Entry 7UO1 (electron microscopy, 3.20 A resolution); this record covers chains B and A of the 3 polymer chains in the assembly.

== Chain B ==
Molecule: E.coli RNase P RNA
From: Escherichia coli
Sequence (373 nucleotides; each row starts with the number of its first residue):
     1 GAAGCUGACCAGACAGUCGCCGCUUCGUCGUCGUCCUCUUCGGGGGAGAC
    51 GGGCGGAGGGGAGGAAAGUCCGGGCUCCAUAGGGCAGGGUGCCAGGUAAC
   101 GCCUGGGGGGGAAACCCACGACCAGUGCAACAGAGAGCAAACCGCCGAUG
   151 GCCCGCGCAAGCGGGAUCAGGUAAGGGUGAAAGGGUGCGGUAAGAGCGCA
   201 CCGCGCGGCUGGUAACAGUCCGUGGCACGGUAAACUCCACCCGGAGCAAG
   251 GCCAAAUAGGGGUUCAUAAGGUACGGCCCGUACUGAACCCGGGUAGGCUG
   301 CUUGAGCCAGUGAGCGAUUGCUGGCCUAGAUGAAUGACUGUCCACGACAG
   351 AACCCGGCUUAUCGGUCAGUUUC
Ion coordination: Ca2+ site 1: A67, G350, A351, A352 (shared with 2 residues of chain C); Ca2+ site 2 near C122 (its only coordinating residue here); Ca2+ site 3 near C123 (its only coordinating residue here); Ca2+ site 4 near G176 (its only coordinating residue here); Ca2+ site 5 near C197 (its only coordinating residue here); Ca2+ site 6: G250 (shared with 1 residue of chain C); Ca2+ site 7: C301, A330
What the authors report for this chain:
  - Ca2+ coordination: A67
  - contacts within the chain: A118-A233 (pi stacking), A258-G291

== Chain A ==
Molecule: Ribonuclease P protein component
From: Escherichia coli
Notes: EC 3.1.26.5
Reference sequence: C3SLK7 (C3SLK7_ECOLX); residues 1-112 here correspond to UniProt positions 3-114 (UniProt number = residue number + 2)
Amino-acid sequence (112 residues; each row starts with the number of its first residue):
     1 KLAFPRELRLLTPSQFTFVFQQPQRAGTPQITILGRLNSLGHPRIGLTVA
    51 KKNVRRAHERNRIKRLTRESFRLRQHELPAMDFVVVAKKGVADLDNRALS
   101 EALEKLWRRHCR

== Chain B / chain A interface ==
Contacting residue pairs (42; chain B residue first):
  G19(B) with Arg72(A), salt bridge to the phosphate
  C20(B) with Leu2(A), phosphate contact; Ala3(A), phosphate contact; Phe4(A), hydrogen bond to the phosphate; Arg72(A), salt bridge to the phosphate
  C21(B) with Ala3(A), phosphate contact; Phe4(A), phosphate contact; Arg9(A), salt bridge to the phosphate
  G52(B) with Phe4(A), base contact; Pro5(A), base contact; Arg6(A), hydrogen bond to the base; Glu7(A), hydrogen bond to the base
  C54(B) with Leu2(A), phosphate contact
  G55(B) with Lys1(A), phosphate contact; Leu2(A), phosphate contact
  G56(B) with Lys1(A), hydrogen bond to the phosphate
  A295(B) with Thr12(A), sugar contact; Pro13(A), base contact
  G332(B) with Arg6(A), salt bridge to the phosphate; Leu10(A), sugar contact; Leu11(A), hydrogen bond to the base; Pro13(A), base contact; Phe16(A), base contact
  A333(B) with Arg9(A), salt bridge to the phosphate; Leu47(A), phosphate contact; Lys64(A), hydrogen bond to the base; Arg68(A), hydrogen bond to the phosphate
  A334(B) with Asn61(A), phosphate contact; Arg65(A), sugar contact; Arg68(A), salt bridge to the phosphate
  U335(B) with Arg65(A), hydrogen bond to the sugar
  G336(B) with Glu69(A), sugar contact
  A337(B) with Glu69(A), base contact; Asn96(A), hydrogen bond to the phosphate
  C348(B) with Arg56(A), salt bridge to the phosphate
  A349(B) with Arg56(A), salt bridge to the phosphate; His58(A), salt bridge to the phosphate
  G350(B) with Arg56(A), phosphate contact; Ala57(A), hydrogen bond to the phosphate; His58(A), hydrogen bond to the phosphate; Arg65(A), hydrogen bond to the base
  A351(B) with Ala57(A), phosphate contact
Interface residues without a listed pair, chain B (19 interface residues in all): U331
Interface residues without a listed pair, chain A (26 interface residues in all): Arg55, Arg62

== Summary ==
The interface between chain B and chain A involves 19 residues on one side and 26 on the other; the contacts
include 12 hydrogen bonds and 9 salt bridges. Among the polar pairs are G52(B)-Arg6(A), G52(B)-Glu7(A) and
G332(B)-Leu11(A). The paper reports Ca2+ coordination by A67(B); contacts within the chain involving A118(B),
A233(B) and G291(B) among others.
Chain B is E.coli RNase P RNA and chain A is Ribonuclease P protein component, both from Escherichia coli; the
structure, E.coli RNaseP Holoenzyme with Mg2+, was determined by electron microscopy, deposited together with
7UO0, 7UO2 and 7UO5.
